Entry 8YH9 (electron microscopy, 3.35 A resolution); this record covers chains A and I of the 10 polymer chains in the assembly.

# Chain A
Molecule: Cas5f
Organism: Selenomonas sp
Sequence (255 residues; numbered 1 to 255; the number before each row is that of its first residue):
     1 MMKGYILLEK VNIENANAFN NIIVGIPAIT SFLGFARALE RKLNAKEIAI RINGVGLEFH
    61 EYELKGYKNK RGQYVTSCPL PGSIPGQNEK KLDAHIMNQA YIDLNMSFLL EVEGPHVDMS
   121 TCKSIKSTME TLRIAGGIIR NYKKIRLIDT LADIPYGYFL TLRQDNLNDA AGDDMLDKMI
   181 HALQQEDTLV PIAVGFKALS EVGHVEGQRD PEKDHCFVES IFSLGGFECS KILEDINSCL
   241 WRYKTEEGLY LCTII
Disordered / not traced: 85-94

# Chain I
Molecule: Cas7f
Organism: Selenomonas sp
Sequence (335 residues; numbered 1 to 335; the number before each row is that of its first residue):
     1 MAANKKATNV TLKSRPENLS FARCLNTTEA KFWQTDFLKR HTFKLPLLIT DKAVLASKGH
    61 EMPPDKLEKE IMDPNPQKSQ SCTLSTECDT LRIDFGIKVL PVKESMYSCS DYNYRTAIYQ
   121 KIDEYIAEDG FLTLAKRYVN NIANARFLWR NRKGAEIIET IVTIEDKEYP SFNSKSFNLD
   181 TFVEDNATIN EIAQQIADTF AGKREYLNIY VTCFVKIGCA MEVYPSQEMT FDDDDKGKKL
   241 FKFEGSAGMH SQKINNALRT IDTWYPDYTT YEFPIPVENY GAARSIGIPF RPDTKSFYKL
   301 IDRMILKNED LPIEDKHYVM AILIRGGMFS KKQEK
Disordered / not traced: 1-11, 56-76, 335

# Chain A / chain I interface
Contacting residue pairs (35):
  Glu14(A) - Glu29(I)
  Asn15(A) - Glu29(I)
  Glu63(A) - Glu244(I)
  Tyr67(A) - Thr230(I)  hydrogen bond
  Tyr67(A) - Lys239(I)
  Val75(A) - Thr230(I)
  Val75(A) - Phe231(I)
  Val75(A) - Asp232(I)
  Thr76(A) - Thr230(I)
  Ser77(A) - Glu228(I)
  Ser77(A) - Thr230(I)
  Cys78(A) - Met229(I)  hydrophobic
  Pro79(A) - Met229(I)
  Pro79(A) - Gln252(I)
  Leu80(A) - Met229(I)  hydrophobic
  Pro81(A) - Arg284(I)  hydrogen bond (backbone-side chain)
  Gly82(A) - Arg284(I)
  Ile96(A) - Met229(I)  hydrophobic
  Glu130(A) - Lys98(I)
  Glu130(A) - Leu100(I)
  Glu130(A) - Tyr206(I)
  Thr131(A) - Glu104(I)
  Arg133(A) - Ala22(I)
  Arg133(A) - Arg23(I)
  Arg133(A) - Asn26(I)
  Arg133(A) - Tyr107(I)
  Ile138(A) - Asn26(I)
  Ile138(A) - Lys98(I)
  Arg140(A) - Thr28(I)  hydrogen bond
  Arg140(A) - Glu29(I)
  Glu206(A) - Glu17(I)
  Gly207(A) - Glu17(I)  hydrogen bond (backbone-side chain)
  Arg209(A) - Tyr107(I)
  Arg209(A) - Ser108(I)
  Arg209(A) - Ser110(I)
Other interface residues (no listed pair), chain A (28 interface residues in all): Lys65, Asn69, Ser83, Asp103, Ile139, Gln208, Pro211
Other interface residues (no listed pair), chain I (28 interface residues in all): Asn18, Ser105, Cys109, Phe241, Phe243, Tyr280

# Overview
The chain A/chain I interface involves 28 residues from each chain; the contacts include 4 hydrogen bonds.
Polar pairs include Tyr67(A)-Thr230(I), Pro81(A)-Arg284(I) and Arg140(A)-Thr28(I).
Chain A is Cas5f and chain I is Cas7f, both from Selenomonas sp; the structure, Type I-FHNH Cascade complex,
was determined by electron microscopy (same publication as 8YDB, 8YEO and 8YHA).
